PDB entry 5DQV | X-ray diffraction, 2.00 A resolution | chains A and B

Chain A (and B):
Molecule: Uncharacterized protein
From: Bacillus subtilis
Notes: chain B of this document is another copy of the same molecule, construct and numbering; everything in this record applies to it too
UniProt: A0A0D5CVW2 (A0A0D5CVW2_BACIU); residues 1-205 here = UniProt positions 1-205
Sequence (211 residues; row label = number of the first residue in the row; numbers below 1 keep their minus sign (Gly-5 is residue -5)):
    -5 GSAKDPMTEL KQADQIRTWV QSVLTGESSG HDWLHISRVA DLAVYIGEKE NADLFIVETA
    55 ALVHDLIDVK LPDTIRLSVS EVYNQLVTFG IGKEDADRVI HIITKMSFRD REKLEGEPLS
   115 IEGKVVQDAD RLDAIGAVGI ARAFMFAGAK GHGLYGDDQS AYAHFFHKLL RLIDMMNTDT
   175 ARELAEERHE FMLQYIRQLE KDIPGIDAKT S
Not modelled in the structure: -5 to 0, 20-25, 102-111, 205 (chain B: -5 to 0, 19-25, 67, 106-112, 202-205)
Construct notes: expression tag (-5 to 0)
Ion coordination: Ni2+: His29, His58, Asp124

How chain A and chain B interact:
Residue-residue contacts - 40 pairs, chain A then chain B:
  Leu28(A) - Tyr149(B)
  Arg32(A) - Tyr149(B)  hydrogen bond
  Arg32(A) - Ile197(B)
  Ala131(A) - Tyr189(B)  hydrogen bond (backbone-side chain)
  Ala131(A) - Gln192(B)
  Ala131(A) - Leu193(B)
  Ala131(A) - Asp196(B)
  Val132(A) - Leu193(B)
  Val132(A) - Asp196(B)
  Ala135(A) - Phe138(B)  hydrophobic
  Ala135(A) - Leu148(B)  hydrophobic
  Ala135(A) - Tyr189(B)
  Phe138(A) - Ala135(B)  hydrophobic
  Phe138(A) - Phe138(B)  hydrophobic
  Phe138(A) - Met139(B)
  Met139(A) - Phe138(B)
  Met139(A) - Gly142(B)
  Met139(A) - Leu148(B)  hydrophobic
  Gly142(A) - Met139(B)
  Gly142(A) - Gly142(B)
  Gly142(A) - Ala143(B)
  Ala143(A) - Gly142(B)
  Ala143(A) - Ala143(B)
  Leu148(A) - Met139(B)
  Tyr149(A) - Leu28(B)
  Tyr149(A) - Arg32(B)  hydrogen bond
  Glu181(A) - Gln192(B)
  Glu181(A) - Lys195(B)  salt bridge
  Phe185(A) - Tyr189(B)  hydrophobic
  Phe185(A) - Gln192(B)
  Tyr189(A) - Ala131(B)  hydrogen bond (side chain-backbone)
  Tyr189(A) - Ala135(B)
  Tyr189(A) - Phe185(B)  hydrophobic
  Gln192(A) - Ala131(B)
  Gln192(A) - Phe185(B)
  Leu193(A) - Ala131(B)
  Leu193(A) - Val132(B)
  Asp196(A) - Arg182(B)
  Ile197(A) - Arg32(B)
  Ile197(A) - Val132(B)  hydrophobic
Other interface residues (no listed pair), chain A (25 interface residues in all): Gly130, Ile134, Arg136, His146, Gly147, Arg182, Gln188
Other interface residues (no listed pair), chain B (23 interface residues in all): Ile134, Arg136, Glu181, Gln188

Summary:
Chain A and chain B form an interface of 25 and 23 residues respectively; the contacts include 4 hydrogen
bonds and 1 salt bridge. Among the polar pairs are Glu181(A)-Lys195(B), Arg32(A)-Tyr149(B) and
Ala131(A)-Tyr189(B). The Ni2+ site is built by His29(A), His58(A) and Asp124(A).
Chain A and chain B are both Uncharacterized protein (Bacillus subtilis); the structure, The crystal structure
of Bacillus subtilis YpgQ, was determined by X-ray diffraction together with 5DQW and 5IHY from the same
study.
